9ICR - chains T and A of the 3 polymer chains in the assembly; structure by X-ray diffraction, 3.00 A resolution.

== Chain T ==
Molecule: 7-nt DNA strand
Sequence (7 nucleotides; numbered 2 to 8; the number before each row is that of its first residue):
     2 CATCTGT

== Chain A ==
Name: Protein (DNA polymerase beta (e.c.2.7.7.7))
From: Homo sapiens
Reference sequence: P06746 (DPOB_HUMAN); residues 2-335 here correspond to UniProt positions 1-334 (UniProt number = residue number - 1)
Chain sequence (335 residues; each row starts with the number of its first residue):
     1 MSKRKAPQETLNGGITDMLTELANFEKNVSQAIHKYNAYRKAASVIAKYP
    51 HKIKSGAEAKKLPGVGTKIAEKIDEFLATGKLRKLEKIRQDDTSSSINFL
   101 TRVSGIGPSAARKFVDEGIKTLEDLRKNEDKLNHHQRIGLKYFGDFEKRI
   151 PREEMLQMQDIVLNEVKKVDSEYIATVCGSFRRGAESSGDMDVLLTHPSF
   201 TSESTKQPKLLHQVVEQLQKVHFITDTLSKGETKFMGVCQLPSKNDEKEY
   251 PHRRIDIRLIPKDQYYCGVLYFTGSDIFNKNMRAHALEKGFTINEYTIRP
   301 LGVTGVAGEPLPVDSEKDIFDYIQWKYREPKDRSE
Not modelled in the structure: 1-8
Metal / ion sites: Na+ site 1: Lys-60, Leu-62; Na+ site 2: Thr-101, Val-103, Ile-106 (shared with 1 residue of chain P); Mn2+: Asp-190 (together with 2'-deoxycytidine-5'-triphosphate)
Small-molecule neighbours: 2'-deoxycytidine-5'-triphosphate (DCP): Arg-149, Gly-179, Ser-180, Arg-183, Ser-188, Gly-189, Asp-190, Asp-192, Tyr-271, Phe-272, Thr-273, Gly-274, Asp-276
UniProt features mapped onto this chain:
  - binding site (K(+)): Lys-61
  - binding site (Na(+)): Lys-61

== How chain T and chain A interact ==
Residue-residue contacts - 10 pairs, chain T then chain A:
  DA3(T) / Thr-233(A)  phosphate contact
  DA3(T) / Lys-234(A)  phosphate contact
  DT4(T) / Ser-229(A)  phosphate contact
  DT4(T) / Lys-230(A)  phosphate contact
  DT4(T) / Gly-231(A)  phosphate contact
  DT4(T) / Glu-232(A)  hydrogen bond to the phosphate
  DT4(T) / Thr-233(A)  hydrogen bond to the phosphate
  DT4(T) / Lys-234(A)  hydrogen bond to the phosphate
  DC5(T) / Ser-229(A)  sugar contact
  DC5(T) / Lys-230(A)  hydrogen bond to the phosphate
Also at the interface, not in a pair above, chain T (5 interface residues in all): DC2, DT6
Also at the interface, not in a pair above, chain A (8 interface residues in all): Asn-133, Tyr-296

== Overview ==
The interface between chain T and chain A involves 5 residues on one side and 8 on the other; the contacts
include 4 hydrogen bonds. Polar pairs include DT4(T)/Glu-232(A), DT4(T)/Thr-233(A) and DT4(T)/Lys-234(A).
Bound to chain A: 2'-deoxycytidine-5'-triphosphate.
Here chain T is a 7-nt DNA strand and chain A is Protein (DNA polymerase beta (e.c.2.7.7.7)) (Homo sapiens).
Entry 9ICR (DNA polymerase beta (e.c.2.7.7.7)/DNA complex + 2'-deoxycytidine-5'-triphosphate, soaked in the
presence of dctp and MNCL2) was determined by X-ray diffraction together with 1ZQT, 7ICE, 7ICF, 7ICG, 7ICH,
7ICI and 39 further entries from the same study.
